PDB entry 4BXW | X-ray diffraction, 2.71 A resolution | chains A and F of the 3 polymer chains in the assembly

== Chain A ==
Protein: Factor xa
Organism: Pseudonaja textilis
Notes: fragment: egf2-catalytic domain construct, residues 41-463
Reference sequence: Q6IT10 (Q6IT10_PSETT); residues 1-423 here correspond to UniProt positions 41-463 (UniProt number = residue number + 40)
Amino-acid sequence (423 residues; numbered 1 to 423; the number before each row is that of its first residue):
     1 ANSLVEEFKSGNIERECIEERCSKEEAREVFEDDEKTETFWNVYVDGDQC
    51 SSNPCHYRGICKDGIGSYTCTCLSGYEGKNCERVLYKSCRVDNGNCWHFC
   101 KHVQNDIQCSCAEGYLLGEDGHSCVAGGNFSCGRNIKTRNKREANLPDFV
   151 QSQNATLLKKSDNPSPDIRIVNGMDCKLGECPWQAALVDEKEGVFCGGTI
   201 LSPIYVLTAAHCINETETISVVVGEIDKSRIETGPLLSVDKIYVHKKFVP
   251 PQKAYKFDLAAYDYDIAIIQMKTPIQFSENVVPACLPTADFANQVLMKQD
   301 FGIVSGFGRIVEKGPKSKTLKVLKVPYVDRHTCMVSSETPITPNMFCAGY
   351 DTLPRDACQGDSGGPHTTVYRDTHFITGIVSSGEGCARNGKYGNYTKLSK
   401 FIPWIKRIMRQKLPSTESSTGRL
Not modelled in the structure: 1-88, 103-106, 138-169, 411-423
Disulfides: Cys89-Cys100, Cys96-Cys109, Cys111-Cys124, Cys132-Cys285, Cys176-Cys181, Cys196-Cys212, Cys333-Cys347, Cys358-Cys386
Covalently attached groups: compound 0GJ linked to Ser362
Bound ions: Na+: Tyr350, Asp351, Arg388, Lys391
Residues lining bound ligands: 0GJ (L-alpha-glutamyl-N-{(1S)-4-{[amino(iminio)methyl]amino}-1-[(1S)-2-chloro-1-hydroxyethyl]butyl}glycinamide): His211, Tyr262, Asp356, Ala357, Cys358, Gln359, Gly360, Asp361, Val380, Ser381, Ser382, Gly383, Gly385, Cys386, Gly393, Asn394

== Chain F ==
Protein: Coagulation factor V
Notes: fragment: a2 peptide, residues 693-710
Reference sequence: Q593B6 (FA5_PSETE); residues 1-18 here correspond to UniProt positions 693-710 (UniProt number = residue number + 692)
Amino-acid sequence (18 residues; numbered 1 to 18; the number before each row is that of its first residue):
     1 GNEEEEEDDGDIFADIFI
Not modelled in the structure: 1-10

== Interface between chain A and chain F ==
Contacting residue pairs (18):
  Asn214(A) with Phe17(F)
  Asp240(A) with Phe17(F)
  Lys241(A) with Phe17(F); Ile18(F)
  Ile242(A) with Asp15(F); Ile16(F); Phe17(F), hydrogen bond (backbone-backbone)
  Tyr243(A) with Asp15(F); Ile16(F), hydrophobic
  Val244(A) with Ala14(F); Asp15(F), hydrogen bond (backbone-backbone); Phe17(F), hydrophobic
  His245(A) with Phe13(F)
  Lys246(A) with Phe13(F), hydrogen bond (backbone-backbone); Ala14(F), hydrogen bond (side chain-backbone)
  Trp404(A) with Ile12(F), hydrogen bond (side chain-backbone); Phe13(F), hydrogen bond (side chain-backbone)
  Arg407(A) with Asp11(F)
Other interface residues (no listed pair), chain A (11 interface residues in all): Ile408

== Overview ==
Chain A and chain F form an interface of 11 and 8 residues respectively; the contacts include 6 hydrogen
bonds. Polar contacts include Lys246(A)-Ala14(F), Trp404(A)-Ile12(F) and Trp404(A)-Phe13(F). Compound 0GJ is
covalently linked to Ser362(A). Tyr350(A), Asp351(A), Arg388(A) and Lys391(A) coordinate Na+.
Here chain A is Factor xa (Pseudonaja textilis) and chain F is Coagulation factor V. Entry 4BXW (Crystal
Structure of the Prothrombinase Complex from the Venom of Pseudonaja Textilis) was determined by X-ray
diffraction (same publication as 4BXS).
